7UUS - chains B and Q of the 20 polymer chains in the assembly; structure by electron microscopy, 8.00 A resolution (low resolution: residue-level contacts below are approximate; hydrogen-bond / salt-bridge calls are withheld).

[Chain B]
Protein: Hydrogenase-2, small subunit
Organism: Mycolicibacterium smegmatis MC2 155
Notes: EC 1.12.99.6
UniProt: I7G634 (I7G634_MYCS2); numbering as in UniProt (aligned over 2-323)
Chain sequence (369 residues; each row starts with the number of its first residue; numbers below 1 keep their minus sign (Met-45 is residue -45)):
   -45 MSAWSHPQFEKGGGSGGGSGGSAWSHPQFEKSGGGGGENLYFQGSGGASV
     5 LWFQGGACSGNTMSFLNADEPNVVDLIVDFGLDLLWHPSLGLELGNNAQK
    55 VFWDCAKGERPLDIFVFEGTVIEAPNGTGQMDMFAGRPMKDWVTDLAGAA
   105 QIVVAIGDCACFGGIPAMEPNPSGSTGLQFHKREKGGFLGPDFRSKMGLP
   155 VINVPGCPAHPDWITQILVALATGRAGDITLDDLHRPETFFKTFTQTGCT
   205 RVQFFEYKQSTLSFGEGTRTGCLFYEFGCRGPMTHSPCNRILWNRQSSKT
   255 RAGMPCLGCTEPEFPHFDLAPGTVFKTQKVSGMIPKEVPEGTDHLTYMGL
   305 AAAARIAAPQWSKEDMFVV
Unresolved in the structure: -45 to 1
Sequence notes: initiating methionine (-45); expression tag (-44 to 1)
Bound ions: 3Fe-4S cluster Fe site 1: Cys12, Cys113, Cys161; 3Fe-4S cluster Fe site 2: Cys203, Cys226, Cys233; 3Fe-4S cluster Fe site 3: Cys242, Cys260, Cys263
Residues lining bound ligands:
  - 3Fe-4S cluster (F3S), molecule 1: Ala11, Cys12, Ser13, Gly14, Asn15, Glu72, Gly73, Gly111, Asp112, Cys113, Gly160, Cys161, Pro162
  - 3Fe-4S cluster (F3S), molecule 2: Trp167, Thr199, Thr238, Ser240, Cys242, Trp247, Lys253, Thr254, Cys260, Leu261, Gly262, Cys263, Thr264
  - 3Fe-4S cluster (F3S), molecule 3: Thr199, Gln200, Cys203, Arg205, Val206, Phe209, Cys226, Leu227, Phe228, Cys233, Gly235, Pro236, Thr254
  - menaquinone-9 (MQ9): Phe209, Lys212, Gln213, Ser214, Cys226, Phe228, Tyr229, Met287, Pro289, Leu299, Tyr301, Met302, Gly303, Ala305, Ala306, Arg309

[Chain Q]
Protein: [NiFe]-Hydrogenase Huc Membrane Associated Subunit
Organism: Mycolicibacterium smegmatis MC2 155
UniProt: A0QUM5 (A0QUM5_MYCS2); residues 2-189 here = UniProt positions 2-189
Chain sequence (188 residues; numbered 2 to 189; the number before each row is that of its first residue):
     2 ASNGHSAGQNAIDELPDISPVDGIRRRLDDPQVAEALNSLLDHADLLAVL
    52 VKGLDGFVRRGDDIANNLTSAIGELKALNAADTPIPALAALKDVDLAGLA
   102 NSLATLSGGLVKATPALNAVLDSLTDQRGAEVLSALGDALVAARTSAPPA
   152 PRGVRGMWKTLRAAAKDPDVGRGVSYLIEVARVFGSKV
Unresolved in the structure: 2-19
Residues lining bound ligands:
  - menaquinone-9 (MQ9), molecule 1: Gly62, Asp63, Ala66
  - menaquinone-9 (MQ9), molecule 2: Ala72, Ile73, Leu76

[Chain B / chain Q interface]
Residue-residue contacts (18):
  Val284(B) with Asp46(Q); Leu47(Q); Val50(Q)
  Ser285(B) with Asp46(Q); Leu47(Q)
  Ile288(B) with Leu47(Q); Val50(Q)
  Lys290(B) with Lys53(Q)
  Gly295(B) with Arg61(Q)
  Asp297(B) with Gly54(Q); Gly57(Q); Phe58(Q); Arg61(Q)
  His298(B) with Val50(Q); Lys53(Q); Gly54(Q)
  Thr300(B) with Phe58(Q); Arg61(Q)
Interface residues without a listed pair, chain B (10 interface residues in all): Thr296, Leu299
Interface residues without a listed pair, chain Q (10 interface residues in all): Leu55, Ile65

[Overview]
Chain B and chain Q each contribute 10 residues to their interface. Bound to chain B: menaquinone-9 and 3
copies of 3Fe-4S cluster. Chain Q binds menaquinone-9. Cys12(B), Cys113(B) and Cys161(B) form the 3Fe-4S
cluster Fe site 1.
Here chain B is Hydrogenase-2, small subunit and chain Q is [NiFe]-Hydrogenase Huc Membrane Associated
Subunit, both from Mycolicibacterium smegmatis MC2 155. Entry 7UUS (The CryoEM structure of the
[NiFe]-hydrogenase Huc from Mycobacterium smegmatis - Full complex focused refinement of ...) was determined
by electron microscopy (same publication as 7UTD, 7UUR and 8DQV).
